PDB entry 5IE6 | X-ray diffraction, 2.67 A resolution | chains A and B

Chain A (and B):
Name: Zearalenone hydrolase
From: Clonostachys rosea
Notes: chain B of this document is another copy of the same molecule, construct and numbering; everything in this record applies to it too
UniProt: Q8NKB0 (Q8NKB0_BIOOC); residue numbers follow UniProt; this construct covers 1-264
Amino-acid sequence (264 residues; row label = number of the first residue in the row):
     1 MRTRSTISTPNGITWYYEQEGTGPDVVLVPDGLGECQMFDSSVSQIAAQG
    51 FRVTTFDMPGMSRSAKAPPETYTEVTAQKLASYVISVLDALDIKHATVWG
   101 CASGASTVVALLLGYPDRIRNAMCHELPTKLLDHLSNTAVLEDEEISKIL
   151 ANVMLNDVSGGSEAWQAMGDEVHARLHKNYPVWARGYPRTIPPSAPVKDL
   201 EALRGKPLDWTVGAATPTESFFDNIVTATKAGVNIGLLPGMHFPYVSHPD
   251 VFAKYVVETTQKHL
Sequence notes: engineered mutation Ala102 (Ser in Q8NKB0)
Curated features (UniProtKB/Swiss-Prot):
  - active site: Glu126, His242
  - binding site (zearalenone): Gly32, Ser103, Trp183, Tyr187, Ser220, His242
  - mutagenesis: Glu126 (E126A: Abolishes the catalytic activity), His134 (H134A: Retains about 70% catalytic activity), Val153 (V153D: Retains about 50% catalytic activity; V153H: Maintains the catalytic activity for ZEN but shows a 3.7-fold increase in specific activity against alpha-ZOL), Val158 (V158D: Strongly reduces the catalytic activity; V158H: Retains about 75% catalytic activity), Trp183 (W183F: Almost completely abolishes the catalytic activity), Pro192 (P192S: Strongly reduces the catalytic activity), Asp223 (D223A: Retains 37% catalytic activity; D223A: Retains about 40% catalytic activity), His242 (H242A: Strongly reduces the catalytic activity)
Ligand contacts: ZHB ((3S,7S,11E)-7,14,16-trihydroxy-3-methyl-3,4,5,6,7,8,9,10-octahydro-1H-2-benzoxacyclotetradecin-1-one): Asp31, Gly32, Leu33, Ala102, Ser103, Pro128, Leu132, Leu135, Val153, Met154, Val158, Trp183, Tyr187, Pro188, Ile191, Pro192, Phe221, His242, Phe243

How chain A and chain B interact:
Contacting residue pairs (37; chain A residue first):
  Val212(A) with Thr218(B)
  Gly213(A) with Thr218(B)
  Ala214(A) with Pro217(B); Thr218(B), hydrogen bond (backbone-backbone); Glu219(B), hydrogen bond (backbone-backbone)
  Thr216(A) with Pro217(B); Thr218(B), hydrogen bond (backbone-side chain)
  Pro217(A) with Ala214(B); Thr216(B); Thr218(B), hydrogen bond (backbone-side chain)
  Thr218(A) with Val212(B); Gly213(B); Ala214(B), hydrogen bond (backbone-backbone); Thr216(B), hydrogen bond (side chain-backbone); Pro217(B), hydrogen bond (side chain-backbone); Thr218(B); Leu237(B)
  Glu219(A) with Ala214(B), hydrogen bond (backbone-backbone); Leu237(B)
  Phe222(A) with Ile225(B), hydrophobic; Ile235(B); Gly236(B); Leu237(B), hydrophobic
  Ile225(A) with Phe222(B), hydrophobic; Ile225(B), hydrophobic; Val226(B), hydrophobic
  Val226(A) with Ile225(B), hydrophobic; Thr229(B)
  Thr229(A) with Val226(B); Thr229(B); Lys230(B)
  Lys230(A) with Thr229(B)
  Ile235(A) with Phe222(B)
  Gly236(A) with Phe222(B)
  Leu237(A) with Thr218(B); Glu219(B); Phe222(B), hydrophobic
Other interface residues (no listed pair), chain A (16 interface residues in all): Ala215
Other interface residues (no listed pair), chain B (16 interface residues in all): Ala215

In short:
The chain A/chain B interface involves 16 residues from each chain; the contacts include 8 hydrogen bonds.
Polar pairs include Thr216(A)-Thr218(B), Pro217(A)-Thr218(B) and Ala214(A)-Thr218(B). Bound to chain A:
compound ZHB.
Both chains are Zearalenone hydrolase (Clonostachys rosea). Entry 5IE6 (Crystal structure of a lactonase
mutant in complex with substrate b) was determined by X-ray diffraction together with 5IE4, 5IE5 and 5IE7 from
the same study.
